4Q4Y - chains 1 and 4 of the 4 polymer chains in the assembly; structure by X-ray diffraction, 1.88 A resolution.

[Chain 1]
Name: Coxsackievirus capsid protein VP1
Organism: Coxsackievirus A24
UniProtKB: V9VEF3 (V9VEF3_9ENTO); residues 1-305 here correspond to UniProt positions 581-885 (UniProt number = residue number + 580)
Sequence (305 residues; row label = number of the first residue in the row):
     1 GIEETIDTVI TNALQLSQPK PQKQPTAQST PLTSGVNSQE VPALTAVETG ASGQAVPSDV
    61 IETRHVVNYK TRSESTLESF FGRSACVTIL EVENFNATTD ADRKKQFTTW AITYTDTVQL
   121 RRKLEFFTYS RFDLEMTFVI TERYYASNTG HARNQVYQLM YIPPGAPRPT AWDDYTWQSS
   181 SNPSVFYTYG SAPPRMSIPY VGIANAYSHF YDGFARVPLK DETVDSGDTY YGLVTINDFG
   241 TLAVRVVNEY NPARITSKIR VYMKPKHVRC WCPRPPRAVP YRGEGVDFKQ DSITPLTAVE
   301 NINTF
Disordered / not traced: 1-24
Metal / ion sites: Ca2+ site 1: Thr-26, Ala-27, Ser-29, Asn-68; Ca2+ site 2: Thr-33, Ser-34, Ser-58, Ile-61; Ca2+ site 3: Leu-44 (shared with Lys-63(4), Ala-65(4) of chain 4)
Small-molecule neighbours:
  - hexane-1,6-diol (HEZ), molecule 1: Asn-154, Thr-188, Tyr-189, Gly-190, Ser-191
  - hexane-1,6-diol (HEZ), molecule 2: Tyr-230, Val-234, Thr-235, Glu-284
  - N-acetyl-alpha-neuraminic acid (SIA): Arg-143, Tyr-145, Ala-146, Ser-147, Asn-148, Tyr-250, Asn-251, Pro-252
Reported in the primary citation:
  - binding site for N-acetyl-alpha-neuraminic acid: Tyr-145, Ala-146, Ser-147

[Chain 4]
Name: Coxsackievirus capsid protein VP4
Organism: Coxsackievirus A24
UniProtKB: V9VEF3 (V9VEF3_9ENTO); residues 1-69 here = UniProt positions 1-69
Sequence (69 residues; each row starts with the number of its first residue):
     1 MGAQVSSQKV GAHENTNVAT GGSTVNYTTI NYYKDSASNA ASKLDFSQDP SKFTEPVKDI
    61 MIKTAPALN
Disordered / not traced: 1, 14-24
Covalent attachments: myristic acid (MYR) linked to Gly-2
Metal / ion sites: Ca2+: Lys-63, Ala-65 (shared with Leu-44(1) of chain 1)

[Chain 1 / chain 4 interface]
Pairs across the interface - 39 pairs, chain 1 then chain 4:
  Pro-25(1) with Phe-46(4), hydrophobic
  Glu-40(1) with Thr-64(4)
  Val-41(1) with Lys-63(4); Thr-64(4), hydrogen bond (backbone-backbone)
  Pro-42(1) with Lys-63(4)
  Thr-45(1) with Ala-67(4)
  Ala-46(1) with Ala-67(4); Leu-68(4), hydrophobic
  Thr-49(1) with Val-57(4); Met-61(4)
  Gly-50(1) with Pro-56(4)
  Ala-51(1) with Thr-54(4); Met-61(4), hydrophobic
  Ser-52(1) with Thr-54(4), hydrogen bond (backbone-backbone)
  Gln-54(1) with Thr-54(4), hydrogen bond (side chain-backbone); Glu-55(4)
  Asp-59(1) with Lys-63(4), salt bridge
  Thr-71(1) with Phe-46(4)
  Arg-72(1) with Gln-48(4)
  Ser-73(1) with Lys-9(4); Leu-44(4); Phe-46(4)
  Thr-76(1) with Asp-45(4)
  Glu-78(1) with Ala-41(4); Ser-42(4), hydrogen bond (side chain-backbone)
  Ser-79(1) with Leu-44(4)
  Asp-133(1) with Ala-37(4)
  Ser-197(1) with Ala-37(4), hydrogen bond (side chain-backbone); Ser-38(4)
  Pro-199(1) with Ala-37(4), hydrophobic
  Lys-266(1) with Ala-37(4), hydrogen bond (side chain-backbone); Ser-38(4), hydrogen bond (side chain-backbone); Asn-39(4), hydrogen bond (side chain-backbone)
  His-267(1) with Ser-36(4); Ala-37(4); Asn-39(4), hydrogen bond (side chain-backbone); Ala-40(4), hydrogen bond (side chain-backbone); Ser-42(4)
  Pro-273(1) with Phe-53(4)
Interface residues without a listed pair, chain 1 (29 interface residues in all): Gln-39, Leu-44, Ala-55, Val-56, Ile-198

[Summary]
Chain 1 and chain 4 form an interface of 29 and 22 residues respectively, with 10 hydrogen bonds and 1 salt
bridge. Polar pairs include Asp-59(1)/Lys-63(4), Gln-54(1)/Thr-54(4) and Glu-78(1)/Ser-42(4). Bound to chain
1: N-acetyl-alpha-neuraminic acid and hexane-1,6-diol. From the paper: a binding site for
N-acetyl-alpha-neuraminic acid at Tyr-145(1), Ala-146(1) and Ser-147(1).
Chain 1 is Coxsackievirus capsid protein VP1 and chain 4 is Coxsackievirus capsid protein VP4, both from
Coxsackievirus A24; the structure, Crystal structure of Coxsackievirus A24v soaked with
Disialyllacto-N-tetraose (DSLNT), was determined by X-ray diffraction (same publication as 4Q4V, 4Q4W and
4Q4X).
